Entry 6UTZ (X-ray diffraction, 3.80 A resolution); this record covers chains AAA and BBB of the 9 polymer chains in the assembly.

# Chain AAA (and BBB)
Protein: DNA-directed RNA polymerase subunit alpha
Source organism: Escherichia coli
Notes: EC 2.7.7.6; chain BBB of this document is another copy of the same molecule, construct and numbering; everything in this record applies to it too
Reference sequence: A0A377D9Q8 (A0A377D9Q8_ECOLX); residues 1-235 here = UniProt positions 1-235
Amino-acid sequence (242 residues; each row starts with the number of its first residue; numbers below 1 keep their minus sign (Ala-6 is residue -6)):
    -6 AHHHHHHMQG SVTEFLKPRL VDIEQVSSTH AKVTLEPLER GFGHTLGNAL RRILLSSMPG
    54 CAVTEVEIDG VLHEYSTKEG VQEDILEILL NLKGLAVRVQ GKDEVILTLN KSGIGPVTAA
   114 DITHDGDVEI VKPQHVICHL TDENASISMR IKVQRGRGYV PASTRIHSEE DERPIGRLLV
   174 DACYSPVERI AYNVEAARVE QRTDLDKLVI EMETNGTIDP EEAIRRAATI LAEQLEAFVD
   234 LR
Not modelled in the structure: -6 to 5 (chain BBB: -6 to 5, 234-235)
Differences from the reference sequence: expression tag (-6 to 0)

# How chain AAA and chain BBB interact
Contacting residue pairs - 53 pairs, chain AAA then chain BBB:
  Phe8(AAA) - Glu226(BBB)
  Leu9(AAA) - Gln227(BBB)
  Lys10(AAA) - Glu226(BBB)
  Lys10(AAA) - Gln227(BBB)
  Pro11(AAA) - Gln227(BBB)
  Pro11(AAA) - Ala230(BBB)
  Arg12(AAA) - Ala230(BBB)
  Leu28(AAA) - Phe231(BBB)  hydrophobic
  Glu32(AAA) - Arg150(BBB)  salt bridge
  Gly34(AAA) - Arg45(BBB)  hydrogen bond (backbone-side chain)
  Phe35(AAA) - Ile46(BBB)  hydrophobic
  Phe35(AAA) - Ser50(BBB)
  Phe35(AAA) - Gln227(BBB)
  His37(AAA) - Arg45(BBB)
  Thr38(AAA) - Ala42(BBB)
  Thr38(AAA) - Arg45(BBB)  hydrogen bond
  Leu39(AAA) - Leu224(BBB)  hydrophobic
  Ala42(AAA) - Thr38(BBB)
  Arg45(AAA) - Gly34(BBB)  hydrogen bond (side chain-backbone)
  Arg45(AAA) - Thr38(BBB)  hydrogen bond
  Ile46(AAA) - Phe35(BBB)  hydrophobic
  Ser50(AAA) - Phe35(BBB)
  Arg150(AAA) - Glu7(BBB)
  Arg150(AAA) - Phe8(BBB)
  Arg150(AAA) - Glu32(BBB)  salt bridge
  Arg218(AAA) - Phe231(BBB)
  Arg218(AAA) - Val232(BBB)
  Ala221(AAA) - Leu228(BBB)  hydrophobic
  Ala221(AAA) - Phe231(BBB)  hydrophobic
  Ala221(AAA) - Asp233(BBB)
  Thr222(AAA) - Asp233(BBB)  hydrogen bond (side chain-backbone)
  Leu224(AAA) - Leu39(BBB)  hydrophobic
  Ala225(AAA) - Leu228(BBB)  hydrophobic
  Glu226(AAA) - Lys10(BBB)
  Gln227(AAA) - Leu9(BBB)  hydrogen bond (side chain-backbone)
  Gln227(AAA) - Lys10(BBB)
  Gln227(AAA) - Pro11(BBB)
  Gln227(AAA) - Leu31(BBB)
  Leu228(AAA) - Leu224(BBB)  hydrophobic
  Leu228(AAA) - Leu228(BBB)  hydrophobic
  Glu229(AAA) - Lys10(BBB)
  Ala230(AAA) - Pro11(BBB)
  Phe231(AAA) - Leu28(BBB)  hydrophobic
  Phe231(AAA) - Leu39(BBB)  hydrophobic
  Phe231(AAA) - Arg218(BBB)
  Phe231(AAA) - Ala221(BBB)  hydrophobic
  Val232(AAA) - Arg218(BBB)
  Val232(AAA) - Ala221(BBB)  hydrophobic
  Leu234(AAA) - Arg12(BBB)
  Leu234(AAA) - Leu13(BBB)
  Arg235(AAA) - Leu13(BBB)
  Arg235(AAA) - Glu214(BBB)  salt bridge
  Arg235(AAA) - Arg218(BBB)  hydrogen bond (backbone-side chain)
Also at the interface, not in a pair above, chain AAA (37 interface residues in all): Glu7, Leu13, Leu31, Arg33, Ile217, Ile223
Also at the interface, not in a pair above, chain BBB (37 interface residues in all): Thr6, His37, Ser49, Thr222, Ile223, Ala225, Glu229

# In short
The chain AAA/chain BBB interface involves 37 residues from each chain, with 7 hydrogen bonds and 3 salt
bridges. Among the polar pairs are Glu32(AAA)-Arg150(BBB), Arg235(AAA)-Glu214(BBB) and Gly34(AAA)-Arg45(BBB).
Both chains are DNA-directed RNA polymerase subunit alpha (Escherichia coli). Entry 6UTZ (E. coli sigma-S
transcription initiation complex with a 6-nt RNA ("Fresh" crystal soaked with CTP and ...) was determined by
X-ray diffraction (same publication as 6UTV, 6UTW, 6UTX, 6UTY, 6UU0, 6UU1 and 11 further entries).
